PDB entry 1IM0 | X-ray diffraction, 2.98 A resolution | chain A

[Chain A]
Name: Outer membrane phsopholipase A
From: Escherichia coli
Notes: EC 3.1.1.32; engineered mutation(s): N156A
UniProtKB: P0A921 (PA1_ECOLI); residues 1-269 here correspond to UniProt positions 21-289 (UniProt number = residue number + 20)
Chain sequence (275 residues; numbered -5 to 269; the number before each row is that of its first residue; numbers below 1 keep their minus sign (Ala-5 is residue -5)):
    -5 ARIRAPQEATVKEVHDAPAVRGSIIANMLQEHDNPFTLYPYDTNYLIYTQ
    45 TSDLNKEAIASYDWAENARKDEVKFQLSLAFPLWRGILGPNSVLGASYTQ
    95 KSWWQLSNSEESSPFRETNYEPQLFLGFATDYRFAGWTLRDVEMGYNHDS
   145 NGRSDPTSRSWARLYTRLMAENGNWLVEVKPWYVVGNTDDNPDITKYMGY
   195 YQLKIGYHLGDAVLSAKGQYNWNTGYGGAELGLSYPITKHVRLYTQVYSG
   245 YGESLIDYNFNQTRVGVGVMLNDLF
Unresolved in the structure: -5 to 7
Construct notes: expression tag (-5 to 0, 156)
UniProt features mapped onto this chain:
  - active site: His142 (Proton acceptor), Ser144 (Nucleophile)
  - binding site (Ca(2+)): Ser106, Arg147, Ser152, Asp184
What the authors report for this chain:
  - conformationally variable residues (order/disorder transition): Val8 to Pro12
  - contacts within the chain: His9-Asn85

[Overview]
Curated annotation (UniProt) lists active-site residues His142 and Ser144 and 4 Ca2+-binding residues. The
paper reports conformational variability at Val8; contacts within the chain involving His9 and Asn85.
Chain A is Outer membrane phsopholipase A (Escherichia coli); the structure, Outer membrane phospholipase A
from escherichia coli N156A active site mutant ph 8.3, was determined by X-ray diffraction, deposited together
with 1ILD and 1ILZ.
